PDB entry 6TWB | X-ray diffraction, 2.91 A resolution | chains A and H of the 3 polymer chains in the assembly

Chain A:
Protein: Coagulation factor XI
From: Homo sapiens
Notes: EC 3.4.21.27
UniProt: P03951 (FA11_HUMAN), isoform P03951-2; the construct lacks a stretch of the UniProt sequence and is renumbered around it, so the offset changes along the chain: 3-36 = UniProt 321-354; 37-58 = UniProt 357-378; 59-65 = UniProt 381-387; 66-143 = UniProt 390-467; 3 more segments
Chain sequence (262 residues; each row starts with the number of its first residue; note: 1 number in that range is skipped by the numbering (no residue carries it; nothing is unmodelled there); a row labelled like 36A-36B holds insertion residues (36A, then the next letters in order); numbers below 1 keep their minus sign (Met-2 is residue -2)):
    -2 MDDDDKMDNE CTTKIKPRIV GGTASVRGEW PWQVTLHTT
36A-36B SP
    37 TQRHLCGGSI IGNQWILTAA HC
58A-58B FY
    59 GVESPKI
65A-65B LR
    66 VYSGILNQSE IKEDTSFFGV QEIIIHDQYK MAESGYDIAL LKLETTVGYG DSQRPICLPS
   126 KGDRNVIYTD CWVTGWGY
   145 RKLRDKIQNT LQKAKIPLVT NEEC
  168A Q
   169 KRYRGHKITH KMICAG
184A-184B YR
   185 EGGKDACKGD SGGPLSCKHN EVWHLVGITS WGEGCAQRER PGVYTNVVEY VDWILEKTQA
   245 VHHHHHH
Not modelled in the structure: -2 to 15, 246-251
Sequence notes: initiating methionine (-2); expression tag (-1 to 2, 246-251); conflict Gly113 (Asn437 in P03951), Gly115 (Thr439 in P03951)
Disulfides: Cys42-Cys58, Cys136-Cys201, Cys168-Cys182, Cys191-Cys219
What the authors report for this chain:
  - catalytic residues: Ser195 (citing earlier work)
  - conformationally variable residues (side-chain flip): Arg39, Ser195

Chain H:
Protein: Coagulation factor XI
From: Homo sapiens
Notes: EC 3.4.21.27
UniProt: P03951 (FA11_HUMAN), isoform P03951-2; residues 357-607 here correspond to UniProt positions 321-571 (UniProt number = residue number - 36)
Chain sequence (262 residues; numbered 352 to 613; the number before each row is that of its first residue):
   352 MDDDDKMDNE CTTKIKPRIV GGTASVRGEW PWQVTLHTTS PTQRHLCGGS IIGNQWILTA
   412 AHCFYGVESP KILRVYSGIL NQSEIKEDTS FFGVQEIIIH DQYKMAESGY DIALLKLETT
   472 VGYGDSQRPI CLPSKGDRNV IYTDCWVTGW GYRKLRDKIQ NTLQKAKIPL VTNEECQKRY
   532 RGHKITHKMI CAGYREGGKD ACKGDSGGPL SCKHNEVWHL VGITSWGEGC AQRERPGVYT
   592 NVVEYVDWIL EKTQAVHHHH HH
Not modelled in the structure: 352-360, 369-613
Sequence notes: initiating methionine (352); expression tag (353-356, 608-613); conflict Gly473 (Asn437 in P03951), Gly475 (Thr439 in P03951)

Interface between chain A and chain H:
Cross-chain cystine bridges: Cys122(A)-Cys362(H)
Residue-residue contacts (16; chain A residue first):
  Ile47(A) - Ile366(H)
  Asn49(A) - Lys367(H)
  Asn49(A) - Pro368(H)
  Trp51(A) - Ile366(H)
  Cys122(A) - Cys362(H)  disulfide
  Leu123(A) - Thr364(H)
  Leu123(A) - Ile366(H)  hydrophobic
  Pro124(A) - Thr364(H)  hydrogen bond (backbone-side chain)
  Leu239(A) - Lys365(H)
  Leu239(A) - Ile366(H)  hydrophobic
  Thr242(A) - Ile366(H)
  Thr242(A) - Lys367(H)
  Gln243(A) - Lys365(H)
  Gln243(A) - Ile366(H)
  Gln243(A) - Lys367(H)  hydrogen bond (side chain-backbone)
  Ala244(A) - Lys367(H)
Other interface residues (no listed pair), chain A (15 interface residues in all): Gly48, Gln50, Arg119, Ser125, Val235
Other interface residues (no listed pair), chain H (8 interface residues in all): Glu361, Thr363

Summary:
15 residues of chain A face 8 of chain H across their interface, with 1 disulfide bond and 2 hydrogen bonds.
Among the polar pairs are Pro124(A)-Thr364(H) and Gln243(A)-Lys367(H). The paper reports the catalytic residue
Ser195(A); conformational variability at Arg39(A) and Ser195(A).
Both chains are Coagulation factor XI (Homo sapiens). Entry 6TWB (Crystal Structure of the Catalytic Domain of
Coagulation Factor XIa in Complex with Double Bridged Peptide ...) was determined by X-ray diffraction (same
publication as 6TWC).
